Entry 8SUB (electron microscopy, 2.89 A resolution); this record covers chains P and Q of the 17 polymer chains in the assembly.

# Chain P (and Q)
Protein: Nucleoside triphosphate hydrolase
Source organism: Escherichia coli
Notes: chain Q of this document is another copy of the same molecule, construct and numbering; everything in this record applies to it too
UniProt: A0A822U1Y5 (A0A822U1Y5_ECOLX); residue numbers follow UniProt; this construct covers 1-610
Sequence (610 residues; each row starts with the number of its first residue):
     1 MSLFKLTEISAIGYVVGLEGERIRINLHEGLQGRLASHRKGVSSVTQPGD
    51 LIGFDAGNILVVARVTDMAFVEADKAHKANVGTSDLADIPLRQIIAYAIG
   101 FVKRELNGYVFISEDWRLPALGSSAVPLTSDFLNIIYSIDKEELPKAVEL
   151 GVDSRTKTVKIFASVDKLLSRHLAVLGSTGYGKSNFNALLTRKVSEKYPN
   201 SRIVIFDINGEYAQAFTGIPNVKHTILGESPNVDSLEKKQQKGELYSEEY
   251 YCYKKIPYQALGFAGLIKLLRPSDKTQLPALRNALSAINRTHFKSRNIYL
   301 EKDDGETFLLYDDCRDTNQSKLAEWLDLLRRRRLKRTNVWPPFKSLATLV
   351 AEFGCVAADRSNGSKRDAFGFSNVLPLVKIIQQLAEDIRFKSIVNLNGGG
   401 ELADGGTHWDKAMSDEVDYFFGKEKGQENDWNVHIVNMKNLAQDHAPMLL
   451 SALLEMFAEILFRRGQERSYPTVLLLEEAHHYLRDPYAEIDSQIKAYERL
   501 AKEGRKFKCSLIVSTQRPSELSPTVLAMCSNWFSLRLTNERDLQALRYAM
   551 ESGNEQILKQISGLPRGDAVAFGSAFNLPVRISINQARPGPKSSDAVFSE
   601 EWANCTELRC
Unresolved in the structure: 1-2, 72-88, 329-335, 356-373, 485-494, 604-610 (chain Q: 37-41, 72-88, 230-237, 356-363, 485-496, 603-610)
Bound ions: Mg2+: Ser-184 (together with ADP)
Small-molecule neighbours: ADP (adenosine-5'-diphosphate): Thr-179, Gly-180, Tyr-181, Gly-182, Lys-183, Ser-184, Asn-185, Arg-566, Gly-567, Ile-584, Asn-585, Gln-586, Pro-591, Ser-593

# How chain P and chain Q interact
Residue-residue contacts (37):
  Gln-47(P) / Trp-116(Q)  hydrogen bond (side chain-backbone)
  Gln-47(P) / Arg-117(Q)
  Gln-47(P) / Leu-118(Q)
  Thr-66(P) / Gly-20(Q)
  Asp-67(P) / Leu-18(Q)
  Asp-67(P) / Glu-19(Q)
  Met-68(P) / Gly-17(Q)
  Met-68(P) / Leu-18(Q)  hydrogen bond (backbone-backbone)
  Ala-69(P) / Leu-121(Q)
  Phe-70(P) / Val-15(Q)
  Phe-70(P) / Val-16(Q)
  Arg-155(P) / Trp-116(Q)
  Ser-178(P) / Glu-551(Q)
  Asp-313(P) / Arg-330(Q)  salt bridge
  Arg-315(P) / Ser-364(Q)
  Leu-375(P) / Asp-274(Q)
  Leu-375(P) / Lys-275(Q)
  Lys-379(P) / Leu-278(Q)
  Arg-389(P) / Arg-499(Q)
  Arg-389(P) / Glu-503(Q)
  Lys-439(P) / Lys-506(Q)  hydrogen bond (backbone-side chain)
  Asn-440(P) / Lys-506(Q)
  Gln-443(P) / Lys-502(Q)  hydrogen bond (side chain-backbone)
  Gln-443(P) / Glu-503(Q)  hydrogen bond
  His-445(P) / Arg-499(Q)
  Arg-517(P) / Glu-551(Q)  salt bridge
  Thr-538(P) / Glu-551(Q)  hydrogen bond (side chain-backbone)
  Arg-541(P) / Tyr-548(Q)
  Lys-559(P) / Glu-21(Q)
  Asp-595(P) / Arg-505(Q)  salt bridge
  Phe-598(P) / Pro-471(Q)  hydrophobic
  Phe-598(P) / Lys-508(Q)
  Ser-599(P) / Asp-166(Q)  hydrogen bond
  Glu-601(P) / Lys-425(Q)  salt bridge
  Glu-601(P) / Pro-471(Q)
  Trp-602(P) / Asn-200(Q)  hydrogen bond (backbone-side chain)
  Trp-602(P) / Pro-471(Q)
Interface residues without a listed pair, chain P (40 interface residues in all): Pro-48, Arg-92, Arg-296, Gln-382, Glu-386, Asp-387, Ile-388, Leu-441, Asp-444, Asn-539, Gly-563, Pro-565, Arg-581, Val-597
Interface residues without a listed pair, chain Q (45 interface residues in all): Glu-114, Asp-115, Gly-122, Lys-146, Leu-169, Ser-170, Ser-201, Pro-279, Arg-282, Arg-332, Phe-462, Tyr-470, Thr-472, Met-528, Met-550, Ser-552, Gly-553

# Overview
The interface between chain P and chain Q involves 40 residues on one side and 45 on the other; the contacts
include 8 hydrogen bonds and 4 salt bridges. Polar contacts include Asp-313(P)/Arg-330(Q),
Arg-517(P)/Glu-551(Q) and Asp-595(P)/Arg-505(Q). Chain P binds ADP.
Both chains are Nucleoside triphosphate hydrolase (Escherichia coli). Entry 8SUB (E. coli SIR2-HerA complex
(dodecamer SIR2 pentamer HerA)) was determined by electron microscopy together with 8SU9, 8SUW, 8SXX, 8UAE and
8UAF from the same study.
